9R9E - chain A; structure by X-ray diffraction, 2.18 A resolution.

# Chain A
Protein: Cholinesterase
From: Homo sapiens
Notes: EC 3.1.1.8
UniProtKB: P06276 (CHLE_HUMAN); residues 1-529 here correspond to UniProt positions 29-557 (UniProt number = residue number + 28)
Amino-acid sequence (529 residues; row label = number of the first residue in the row):
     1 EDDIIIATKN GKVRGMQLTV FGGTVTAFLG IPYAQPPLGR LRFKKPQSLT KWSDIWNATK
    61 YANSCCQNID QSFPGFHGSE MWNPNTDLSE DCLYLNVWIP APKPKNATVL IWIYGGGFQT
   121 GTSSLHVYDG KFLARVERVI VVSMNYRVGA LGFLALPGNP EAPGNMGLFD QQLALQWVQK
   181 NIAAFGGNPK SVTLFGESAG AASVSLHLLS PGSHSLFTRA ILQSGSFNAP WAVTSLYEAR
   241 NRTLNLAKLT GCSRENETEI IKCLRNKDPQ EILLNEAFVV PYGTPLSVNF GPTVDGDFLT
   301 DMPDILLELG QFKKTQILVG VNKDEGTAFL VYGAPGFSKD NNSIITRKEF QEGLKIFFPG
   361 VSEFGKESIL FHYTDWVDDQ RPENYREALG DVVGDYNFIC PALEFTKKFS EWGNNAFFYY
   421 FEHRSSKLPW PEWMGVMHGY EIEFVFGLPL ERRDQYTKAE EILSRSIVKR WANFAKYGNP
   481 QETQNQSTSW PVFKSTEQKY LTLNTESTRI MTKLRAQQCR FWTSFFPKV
Not modelled in the structure: 1-3
Differences from the reference sequence: engineered mutation Gln17 (Asn45 in P06276), Gln455 (Asn483 in P06276), Gln481 (Asn509 in P06276), Gln486 (Asn514 in P06276)
Curated features (UniProtKB/Swiss-Prot):
  - active site: Ser198 (Acyl-ester intermediate), Glu325 (Charge relay system), His438 (Charge relay system)
  - binding site (tacrine): Trp82, His438
  - binding site (substrate): Gly116, Gly117
  - modified residue: Ser198 (Phosphoserine)
  - glycosylation (N-linked (GlcNAc...) asparagine): Asn57 (complex), Asn106 (complex), Asn241 (complex), Asn256 (complex), Asn341 (complex), Asn485
Disulfide bonds: Cys65-Cys92, Cys252-Cys263, Cys400-Cys519
Glycans and other covalent adducts: N-acetylglucosamine (NAG) linked to Asn57, Asn256, Asn485; glycan linked to Asn106, Asn241, Asn341

# In short
Curated annotation (UniProt) lists 3 active-site residues, tacrine-binding residues Trp82 and His438 and
substrate-binding residues Gly116 and Gly117.
Chain A is Cholinesterase (Homo sapiens); the structure, Recombinant human butyrylcholinesterase in complex
with N-(3-methoxypropyl)-N-{[1-(prop-2-yn-1-yl)pyrrolidin-3-yl]methyl}naphthalene-2-sulfonamide, was
determined by X-ray diffraction together with 9R9D from the same study.
